PDB entry 6OER | electron microscopy, 3.29 A resolution | chains A and B of the 9 polymer chains in the assembly

[Chain A]
Name: V(D)J recombination-activating protein 1
Organism: Mus musculus
Notes: EC 3.1.-.-, 2.3.2.27
UniProtKB: P15919 (RAG1_MOUSE); residue numbers follow UniProt; this construct covers 1-1040
Sequence (1040 residues; numbered 1 to 1040; the number before each row is that of its first residue):
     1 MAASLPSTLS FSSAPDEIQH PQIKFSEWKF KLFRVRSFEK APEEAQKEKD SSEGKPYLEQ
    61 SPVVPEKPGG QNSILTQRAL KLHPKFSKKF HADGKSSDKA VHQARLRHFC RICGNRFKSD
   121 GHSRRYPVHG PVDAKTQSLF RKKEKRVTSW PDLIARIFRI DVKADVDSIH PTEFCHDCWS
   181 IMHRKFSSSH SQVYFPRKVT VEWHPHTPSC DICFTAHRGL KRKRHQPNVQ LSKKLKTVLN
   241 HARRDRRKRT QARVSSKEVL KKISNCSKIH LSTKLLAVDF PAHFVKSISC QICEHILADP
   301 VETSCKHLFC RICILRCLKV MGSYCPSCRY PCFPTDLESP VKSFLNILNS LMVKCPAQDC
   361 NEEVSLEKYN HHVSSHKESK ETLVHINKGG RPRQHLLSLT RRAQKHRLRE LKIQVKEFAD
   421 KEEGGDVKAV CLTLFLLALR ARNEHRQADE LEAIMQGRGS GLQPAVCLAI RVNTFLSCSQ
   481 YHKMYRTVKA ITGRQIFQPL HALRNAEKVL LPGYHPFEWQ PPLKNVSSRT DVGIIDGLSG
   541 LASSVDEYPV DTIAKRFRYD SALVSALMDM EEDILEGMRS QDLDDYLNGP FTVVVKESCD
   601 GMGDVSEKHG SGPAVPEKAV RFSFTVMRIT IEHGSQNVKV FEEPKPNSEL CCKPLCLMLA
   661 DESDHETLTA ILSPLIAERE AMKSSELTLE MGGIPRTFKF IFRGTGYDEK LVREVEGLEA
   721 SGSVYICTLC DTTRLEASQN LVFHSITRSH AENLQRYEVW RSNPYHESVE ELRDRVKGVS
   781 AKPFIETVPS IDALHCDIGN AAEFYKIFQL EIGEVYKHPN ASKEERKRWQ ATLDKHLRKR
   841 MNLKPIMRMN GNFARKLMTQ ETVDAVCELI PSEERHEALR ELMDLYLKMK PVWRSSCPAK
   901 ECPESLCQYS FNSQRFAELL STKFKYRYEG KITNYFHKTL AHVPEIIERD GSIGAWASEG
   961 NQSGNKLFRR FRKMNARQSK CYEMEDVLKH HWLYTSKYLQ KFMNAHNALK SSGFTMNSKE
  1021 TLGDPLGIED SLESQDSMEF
Disordered / not traced: 1-400, 1009-1040
Sequence notes: engineered mutation Gln-962 (Glu in P15919)
Metal / ion sites: Ca2+ site 1: Asp-600 (shared with 1 residue of chain I); Ca2+ site 2: Asp-600, Gln-962 (shared with 1 residue of chain I); Zn2+: Cys-727, Cys-730, His-937, His-942
UniProt features mapped onto this chain:
  - zinc finger: Cys-290 to Arg-329 (RING-type), Leu-351 to Lys-380 (RAG1-type)
  - DNA-binding region: Gly-389 to Gln-456 (NBD)
  - binding site (Zn(2+)): Cys-266, His-270, Cys-290, Cys-293, His-295, Cys-305, His-307, Cys-310, Cys-313, Cys-325, Cys-328, Cys-355, Cys-360, His-372, His-376
  - binding site (a divalent metal cation): Asp-600, Asp-708
  - site: Trp-893 (Essential for DNA hairpin formation, participates in base-stacking interactions near the cleavage site)
  - cross-link: Lys-233 (Glycyl lysine isopeptide (Lys-Gly) (interchain with G-Cter in ubiquitin))
  - mutagenesis: Lys-233 (K233M: Abolishes autoubiquitination), His-307 (H307A: Displays lower E3 ligase activity and affects the joining step of V(D)J recombination), Cys-325 (C325G: Loss of E3 ligase activity and affects the joining step of V(D)J recombination), Arg-391 (R391A: Defects in converting nicked products to hairpins; R391L: Impairs DNA-binding and hairpin formation while maintaining some nicking activity), Arg-393 (R393A: Impairs DNA-binding and hairpin formation while maintaining some nicking activity), Arg-401 (R401A: Allows robust hairpin activity), Arg-402 (R402A: Defects in converting nicked products to hairpins), Lys-405 (K405A: Reduced hairpin activity), His-406 (H406A: Allows robust hairpin activity), Arg-407 (R407A: Impairs DNA-binding and reduces hairpin formation without affecting nicking activity), Asn-443 (N443A: Impairs DNA-binding; when associated with A-445), His-445 (H445A: Impairs DNA-binding; when associated with A-443), 22 further mutagenesis entries in UniProt
Reported in the primary citation:
  - mutagenesis - R848A: increased catalytic activity
  - conformationally variable residues (loop rearrangement): Gly-610, Ser-611
  - catalytic residues: Asp-600, Asp-708
  - mutagenesis - E962Q: abolished catalytic activity (citing earlier work)

[Chain B]
Name: V(D)J recombination-activating protein 2
Organism: Mus musculus
UniProtKB: P21784 (RAG2_MOUSE); numbering as in UniProt (aligned over 1-527)
Sequence (527 residues; row label = number of the first residue in the row):
     1 MSLQMVTVGH NIALIQPGFS LMNFDGQVFF FGQKGWPKRS CPTGVFHFDI KQNHLKLKPA
    61 IFSKDSCYLP PLRYPATCSY KGSIDSDKHQ YIIHGGKTPN NELSDKIYIM SVACKNNKKV
   121 TFRCTEKDLV GDVPEPRYGH SIDVVYSRGK SMGVLFGGRS YMPSTQRTTE KWNSVADCLP
   181 HVFLIDFEFG CATSYILPEL QDGLSFHVSI ARNDTVYILG GHSLASNIRP ANLYRIRVDL
   241 PLGTPAVNCT VLPGGISVSS AILTQTNNDE FVIVGGYQLE NQKRMVCSLV SLGDNTIEIS
   301 EMETPDWTSD IKHSKIWFGS NMGNGTIFLG IPGDNKQAMS EAFYFYTLRC SEEDLSEDQK
   361 IVSNSQTSTE DPGDSTPFED SEEFCFSAEA TSFDGDDEFD TYNEDDEDDE SVTGYWITCC
   421 PTCDVDINTW VPFYSTELNK PAMIYCSHGD GHWVHAQCMD LEERTLIHLS EGSNKYYCNE
   481 HVQIARALQT PKRNPPLQKP PMKSLHKKGS GKVLTPAKKS FLRRLFD
Disordered / not traced: 83-87, 352-527
UniProt features mapped onto this chain:
  - zinc finger: Trp-416 to Ile-484 (PHD-type)
  - binding site (Zn(2+)): Cys-419, Cys-423, Cys-446, His-452, His-455, Cys-458, Cys-478, His-481
  - mutagenesis: Asp-128 (D128N: Does not affect the endonuclease activity of the RAG complex), Glu-199 (E199Q: Does not affect the endonuclease activity of the RAG complex), Asp-202 (D202N: Does not affect the endonuclease activity of the RAG complex), Glu-280 (E280Q: Does not affect the endonuclease activity of the RAG complex), Asp-310 (D310N: Does not affect the endonuclease activity of the RAG complex), Asp-358 (D358N: Does not affect the endonuclease activity of the RAG complex), Asp-374 (D374N: Does not affect the endonuclease activity of the RAG complex), Tyr-402 (Y402A: Reduced interaction with histones), Asn-403 (N403A: Reduced interaction with histones), Asp-406 (D406A: Reduced interaction with histones), Glu-407 (E407A: Reduced interaction with histones), Asp-408 (D408A: Induces a slight reduction in V(D)J recombination without affecting interaction with histones), 7 further mutagenesis entries in UniProt

[How chain A and chain B interact]
Residue-residue contacts (87):
  Asn-525(A) / Ser-164(B)
  Asn-525(A) / Arg-167(B)
  Asn-525(A) / Thr-168(B)
  Asn-525(A) / Thr-169(B)  hydrogen bond (backbone-side chain)
  Asn-525(A) / Trp-172(B)
  Val-526(A) / Thr-169(B)
  Ser-527(A) / Thr-168(B)  hydrogen bond
  Ser-527(A) / Glu-170(B)  hydrogen bond
  Leu-538(A) / Asn-173(B)  hydrogen bond (backbone-side chain)
  Ser-539(A) / Thr-169(B)
  Ser-539(A) / Glu-170(B)
  Ser-539(A) / Lys-171(B)
  Ser-539(A) / Trp-172(B)  hydrogen bond (backbone-backbone)
  Ser-539(A) / Asn-173(B)  hydrogen bond (backbone-backbone)
  Ser-539(A) / Ser-174(B)
  Gly-540(A) / Lys-171(B)
  Gly-540(A) / Asn-173(B)
  Gly-540(A) / Ser-174(B)
  Leu-541(A) / Asn-173(B)
  Ala-542(A) / Val-175(B)  hydrophobic
  Ser-544(A) / Glu-280(B)
  Val-545(A) / Tyr-277(B)
  Val-545(A) / Glu-280(B)
  Asp-546(A) / Phe-206(B)
  Asp-546(A) / His-222(B)  salt bridge
  Asp-546(A) / Arg-229(B)  salt bridge
  Asp-546(A) / Ser-259(B)  hydrogen bond
  Asp-546(A) / Ser-260(B)  hydrogen bond
  Asp-546(A) / Tyr-277(B)
  Glu-547(A) / Tyr-74(B)
  Glu-547(A) / Tyr-138(B)  hydrogen bond
  Glu-547(A) / Arg-159(B)  salt bridge
  Glu-547(A) / Phe-206(B)
  Tyr-548(A) / Gln-16(B)
  Tyr-548(A) / Pro-17(B)
  Tyr-548(A) / Lys-34(B)  hydrogen bond
  Tyr-548(A) / Arg-73(B)
  Tyr-548(A) / Tyr-74(B)  hydrogen bond (backbone-side chain)
  Pro-549(A) / Pro-17(B)
  Arg-558(A) / Glu-170(B)  salt bridge
  Ala-614(A) / Met-339(B)
  Asp-664(A) / Lys-34(B)  salt bridge
  His-665(A) / Trp-36(B)  hydrogen bond
  His-665(A) / Pro-99(B)
  His-665(A) / Asn-100(B)  hydrogen bond
  Glu-666(A) / Gln-16(B)
  Glu-666(A) / Lys-34(B)  salt bridge
  Glu-666(A) / Gly-35(B)  hydrogen bond (side chain-backbone)
  Glu-666(A) / Arg-73(B)
  Glu-666(A) / Pro-99(B)
  Glu-666(A) / Asn-101(B)  hydrogen bond (backbone-side chain)
  Thr-669(A) / Pro-99(B)  hydrogen bond (side chain-backbone)
  Thr-669(A) / Asn-100(B)
  Thr-669(A) / Asn-101(B)  hydrogen bond
  Ala-670(A) / Asn-101(B)
  Ala-670(A) / Asn-173(B)  hydrogen bond (backbone-side chain)
  Ser-673(A) / Trp-172(B)
  Pro-674(A) / Thr-169(B)
  Pro-674(A) / Trp-172(B)  hydrophobic
  Ala-677(A) / Trp-172(B)  hydrophobic
  Glu-678(A) / Thr-169(B)
  Glu-719(A) / Arg-39(B)
  Tyr-757(A) / Trp-36(B)
  Trp-760(A) / Pro-42(B)
  Trp-760(A) / Tyr-68(B)
  Arg-761(A) / Cys-67(B)
  Arg-761(A) / Tyr-68(B)  hydrogen bond (backbone-backbone)
  Arg-761(A) / Lys-106(B)
  Arg-761(A) / Tyr-108(B)
  Arg-761(A) / Glu-126(B)  salt bridge
  Ser-762(A) / Cys-67(B)  hydrogen bond (backbone-side chain)
  Asn-763(A) / Ser-66(B)  hydrogen bond (side chain-backbone)
  Asn-763(A) / Tyr-68(B)
  His-766(A) / Lys-64(B)  hydrogen bond (backbone-side chain)
  His-766(A) / Asp-65(B)  hydrogen bond (side chain-backbone)
  Glu-767(A) / Lys-64(B)  hydrogen bond (backbone-backbone)
  Val-769(A) / Arg-39(B)
  Val-769(A) / Pro-42(B)  hydrophobic
  Val-769(A) / Tyr-68(B)
  Glu-770(A) / Arg-39(B)  salt bridge
  Leu-772(A) / Tyr-68(B)  hydrophobic
  Arg-773(A) / Arg-39(B)
  Ser-780(A) / Pro-37(B)
  Ala-781(A) / Trp-36(B)  hydrophobic
  Lys-782(A) / Trp-36(B)
  Lys-782(A) / Asn-100(B)
  Lys-782(A) / Glu-102(B)
Interface residues without a listed pair, chain A (45 interface residues in all): Ile-535, Arg-556, Val-615, Ser-768, Phe-784
Interface residues without a listed pair, chain B (46 interface residues in all): Pro-70, Thr-165, Ile-316, Gln-337

[Summary]
The interface between chain A and chain B involves 45 residues on one side and 46 on the other; the contacts
include 24 hydrogen bonds and 8 salt bridges. Among the polar pairs are Asp-546(A)/His-222(B),
Asp-546(A)/Arg-229(B) and Glu-547(A)/Arg-159(B). The paper reports catalytic residues Asp-600(A) and
Asp-708(A); R848A of chain A increases catalytic activity.
Here chain A is V(D)J recombination-activating protein 1 and chain B is V(D)J recombination-activating protein
2, both from Mus musculus. Entry 6OER (Cryo-EM structure of mouse RAG1/2 NFC complex (DNA2)) was determined by
electron microscopy, deposited together with 6OEM, 6OEN, 6OEO, 6OEP, 6OEQ and 6V0V.
